PDB entry 9IZ7 | electron microscopy, 4.32 A resolution (low resolution: residue-level contacts below are approximate; hydrogen-bond / salt-bridge calls are withheld) | chain A

[Chain A]
Protein: Serine/threonine-protein kinase tel1
Organism: Schizosaccharomyces pombe
Notes: EC 2.7.11.1
UniProtKB: O74630 (ATM_SCHPO); the construct has insertions or renumbered stretches relative to UniProt, so the offset changes along the chain: 1-1403 = UniProt 1-1403; 1407-1419 = UniProt 1408-1420; 1421-2812 = UniProt 1421-2812
Amino-acid sequence (2812 residues; row label = number of the first residue in the row; note: 4 numbers in that range are skipped by the numbering (no residue carries them; nothing is unmodelled there); a row labelled like 1403A-1403D holds insertion residues (1403A, then the next letters in order)):
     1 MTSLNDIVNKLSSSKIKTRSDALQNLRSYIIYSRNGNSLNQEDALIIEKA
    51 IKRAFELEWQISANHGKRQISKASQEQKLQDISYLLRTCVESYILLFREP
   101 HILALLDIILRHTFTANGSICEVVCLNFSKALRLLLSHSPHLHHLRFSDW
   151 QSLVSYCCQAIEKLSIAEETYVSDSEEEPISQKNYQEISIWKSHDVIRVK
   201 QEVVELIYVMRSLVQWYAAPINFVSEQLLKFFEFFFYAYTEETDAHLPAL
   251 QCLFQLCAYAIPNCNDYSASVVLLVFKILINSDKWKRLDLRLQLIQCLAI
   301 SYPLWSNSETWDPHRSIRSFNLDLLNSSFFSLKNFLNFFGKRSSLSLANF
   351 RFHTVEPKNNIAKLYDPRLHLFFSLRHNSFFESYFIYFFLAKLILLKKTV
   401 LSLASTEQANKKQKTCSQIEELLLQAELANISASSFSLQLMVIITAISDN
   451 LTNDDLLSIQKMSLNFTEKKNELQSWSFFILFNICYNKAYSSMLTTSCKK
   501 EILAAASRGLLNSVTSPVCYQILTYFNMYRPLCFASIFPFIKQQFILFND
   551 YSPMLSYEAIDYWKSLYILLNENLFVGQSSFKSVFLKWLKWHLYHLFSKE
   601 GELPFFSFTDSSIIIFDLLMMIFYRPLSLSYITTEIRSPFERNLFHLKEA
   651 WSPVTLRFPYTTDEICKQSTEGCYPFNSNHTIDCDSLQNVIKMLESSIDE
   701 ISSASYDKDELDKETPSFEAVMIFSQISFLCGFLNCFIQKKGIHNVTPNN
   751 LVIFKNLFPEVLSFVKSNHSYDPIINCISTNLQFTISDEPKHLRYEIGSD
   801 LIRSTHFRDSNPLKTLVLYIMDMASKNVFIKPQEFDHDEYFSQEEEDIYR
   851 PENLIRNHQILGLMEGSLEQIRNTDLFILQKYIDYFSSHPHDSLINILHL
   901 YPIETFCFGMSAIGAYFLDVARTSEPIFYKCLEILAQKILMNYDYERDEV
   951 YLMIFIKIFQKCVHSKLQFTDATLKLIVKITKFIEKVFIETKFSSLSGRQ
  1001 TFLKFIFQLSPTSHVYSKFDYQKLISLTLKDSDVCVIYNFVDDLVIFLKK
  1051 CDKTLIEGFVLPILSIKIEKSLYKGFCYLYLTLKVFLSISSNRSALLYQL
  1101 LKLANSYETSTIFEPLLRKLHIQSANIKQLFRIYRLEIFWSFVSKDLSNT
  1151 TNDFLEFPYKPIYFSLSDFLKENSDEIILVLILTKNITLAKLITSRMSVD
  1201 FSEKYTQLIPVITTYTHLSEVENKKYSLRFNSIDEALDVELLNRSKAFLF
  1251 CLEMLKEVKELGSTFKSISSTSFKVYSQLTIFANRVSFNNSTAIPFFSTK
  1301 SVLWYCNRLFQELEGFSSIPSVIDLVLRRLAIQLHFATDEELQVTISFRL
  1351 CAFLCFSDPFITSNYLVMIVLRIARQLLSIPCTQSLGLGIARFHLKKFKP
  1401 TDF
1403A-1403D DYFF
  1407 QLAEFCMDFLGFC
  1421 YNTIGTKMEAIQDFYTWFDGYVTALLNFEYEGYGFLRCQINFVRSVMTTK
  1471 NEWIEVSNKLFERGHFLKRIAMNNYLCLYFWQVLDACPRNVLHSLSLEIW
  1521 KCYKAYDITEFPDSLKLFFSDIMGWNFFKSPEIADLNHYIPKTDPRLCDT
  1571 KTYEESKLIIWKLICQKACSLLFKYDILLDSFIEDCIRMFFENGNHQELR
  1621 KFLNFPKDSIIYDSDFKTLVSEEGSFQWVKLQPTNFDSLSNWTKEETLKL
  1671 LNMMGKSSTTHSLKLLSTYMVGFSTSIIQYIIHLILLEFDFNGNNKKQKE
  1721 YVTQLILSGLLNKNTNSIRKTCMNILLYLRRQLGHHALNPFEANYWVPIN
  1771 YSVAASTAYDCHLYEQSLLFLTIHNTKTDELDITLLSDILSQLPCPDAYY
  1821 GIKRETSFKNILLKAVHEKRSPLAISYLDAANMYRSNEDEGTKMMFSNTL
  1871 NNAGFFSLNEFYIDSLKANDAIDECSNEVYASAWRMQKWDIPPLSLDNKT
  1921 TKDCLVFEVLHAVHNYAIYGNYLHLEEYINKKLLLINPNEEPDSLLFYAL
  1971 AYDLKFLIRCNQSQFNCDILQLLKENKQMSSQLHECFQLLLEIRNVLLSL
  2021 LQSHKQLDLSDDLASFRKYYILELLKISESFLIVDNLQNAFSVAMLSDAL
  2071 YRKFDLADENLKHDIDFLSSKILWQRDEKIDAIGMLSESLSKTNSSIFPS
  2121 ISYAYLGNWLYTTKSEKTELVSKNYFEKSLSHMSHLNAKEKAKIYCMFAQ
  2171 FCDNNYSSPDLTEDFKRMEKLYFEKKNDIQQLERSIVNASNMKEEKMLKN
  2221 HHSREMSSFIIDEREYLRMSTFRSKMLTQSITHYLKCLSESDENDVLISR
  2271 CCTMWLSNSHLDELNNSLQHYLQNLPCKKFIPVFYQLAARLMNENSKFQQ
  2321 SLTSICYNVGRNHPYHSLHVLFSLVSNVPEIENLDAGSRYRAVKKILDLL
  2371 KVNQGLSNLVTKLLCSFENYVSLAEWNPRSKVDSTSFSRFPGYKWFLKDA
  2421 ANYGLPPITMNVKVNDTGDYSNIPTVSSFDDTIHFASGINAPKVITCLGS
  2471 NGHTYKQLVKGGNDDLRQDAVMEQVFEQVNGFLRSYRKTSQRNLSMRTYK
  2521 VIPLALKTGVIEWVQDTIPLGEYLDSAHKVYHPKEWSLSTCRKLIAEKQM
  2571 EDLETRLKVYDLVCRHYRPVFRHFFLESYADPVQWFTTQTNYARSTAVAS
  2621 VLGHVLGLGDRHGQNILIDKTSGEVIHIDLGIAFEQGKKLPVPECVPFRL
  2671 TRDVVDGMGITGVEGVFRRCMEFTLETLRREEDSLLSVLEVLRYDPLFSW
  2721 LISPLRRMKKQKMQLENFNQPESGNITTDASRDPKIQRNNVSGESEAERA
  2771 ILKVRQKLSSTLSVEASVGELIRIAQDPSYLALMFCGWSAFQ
Disordered / not traced: 1-14, 166-199, 374-376, 400-416, 664-681, 723-755, 831-854, 886-890, 1143-1153, 1403A-1403D, 1421-1426, 1445, 1568-1572, 1611-1616, 1636-1637, 1750-1752, 2205-2217, 2717, 2780
Swiss-Prot annotation at these positions:
  - region: Phe2455 to Ala2461 (G-loop), Gly2627 to Asn2635 (Catalytic loop), His2647 to Thr2671 (Activation loop)

[In short]
Chain A is Serine/threonine-protein kinase tel1 (Schizosaccharomyces pombe); the structure, ATM/Tel1 in Basal
state, was determined by electron microscopy, deposited together with 9IZ0.
